Entry 7P6U (electron microscopy, 3.90 A resolution); this record covers chains A and F of the 7 polymer chains in the assembly.

Chain A (and F):
Protein: Lon protease
Organism: Thermus thermophilus
Notes: EC 3.4.21.53; chain F of this document is another copy of the same molecule, construct and numbering; everything in this record applies to it too
UniProt: Q9LCX1 (Q9LCX1_THETH); residues 1-795 here = UniProt positions 1-795
Amino-acid sequence (795 residues; numbered 1 to 795; the number before each row is that of its first residue):
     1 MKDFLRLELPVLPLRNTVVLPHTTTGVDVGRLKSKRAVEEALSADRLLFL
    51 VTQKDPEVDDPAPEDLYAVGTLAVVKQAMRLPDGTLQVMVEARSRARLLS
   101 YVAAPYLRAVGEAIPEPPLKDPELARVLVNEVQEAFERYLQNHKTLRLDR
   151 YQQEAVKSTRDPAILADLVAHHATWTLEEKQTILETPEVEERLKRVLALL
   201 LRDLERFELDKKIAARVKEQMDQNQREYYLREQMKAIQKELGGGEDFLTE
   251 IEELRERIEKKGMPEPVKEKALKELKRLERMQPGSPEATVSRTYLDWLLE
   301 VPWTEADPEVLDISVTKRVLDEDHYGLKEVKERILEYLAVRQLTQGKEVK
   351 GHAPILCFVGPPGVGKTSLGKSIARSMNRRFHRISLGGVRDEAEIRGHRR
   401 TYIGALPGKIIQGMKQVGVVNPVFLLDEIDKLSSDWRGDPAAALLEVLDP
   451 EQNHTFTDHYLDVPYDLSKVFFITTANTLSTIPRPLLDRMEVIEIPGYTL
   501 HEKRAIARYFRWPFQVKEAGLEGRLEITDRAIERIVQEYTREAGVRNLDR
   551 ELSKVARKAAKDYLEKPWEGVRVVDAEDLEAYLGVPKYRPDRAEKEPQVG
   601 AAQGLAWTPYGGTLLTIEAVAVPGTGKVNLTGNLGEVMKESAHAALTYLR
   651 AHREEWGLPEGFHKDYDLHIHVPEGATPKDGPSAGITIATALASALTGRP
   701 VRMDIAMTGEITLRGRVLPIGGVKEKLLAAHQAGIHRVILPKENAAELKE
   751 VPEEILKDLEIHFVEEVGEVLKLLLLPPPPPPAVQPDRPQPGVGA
Unresolved in the structure: 1-5, 778-795
What the authors report for this chain:
  - binding site for (Unk)(unk)(unk)(unk)(unk)(unk)(unk): Tyr402
  - self-association interface (contacts with another copy of this molecule): Leu197 to Glu227
  - conformationally variable residues (helix shift): Glu190 to Glu240

How chain A and chain F interact:
Residue-residue contacts (89):
  Leu230(A) with Leu241(F), hydrophobic
  Gln233(A) with Ile237(F); Leu241(F)
  Met234(A) with Leu241(F), hydrophobic
  Ile237(A) with Leu230(F), hydrophobic; Met234(F), hydrophobic; Ile237(F), hydrophobic
  Glu240(A) with Leu230(F)
  Arg277(A) with Pro283(F), hydrogen bond (side chain-backbone); Gly284(F); Ser285(F), hydrogen bond (side chain-backbone); Pro286(F); Ala288(F); Thr289(F), hydrogen bond
  Arg280(A) with Met234(F); Pro283(F), hydrogen bond (side chain-backbone); Gly284(F)
  Gln282(A) with Glu227(F); Arg231(F)
  Glu332(A) with Lys558(F), salt bridge
  Arg333(A) with Arg557(F)
  Glu336(A) with Lys554(F); Arg557(F); Lys558(F), hydrogen bond (side chain-backbone); Lys561(F)
  Ala339(A) with Leu564(F)
  Val340(A) with Glu518(F); Arg557(F)
  Leu343(A) with Ala519(F); Gly520(F); Leu521(F), hydrophobic; Tyr563(F), hydrophobic; Leu564(F), hydrophobic
  Thr344(A) with Glu518(F); Ala519(F); Gly520(F)
  Lys347(A) with Glu522(F)
  Val349(A) with Lys517(F); Glu518(F)
  Lys350(A) with Phe514(F); Glu518(F)
  Gly351(A) with Phe514(F); Glu518(F)
  His352(A) with Glu518(F), hydrogen bond (backbone-side chain)
  Arg399(A) with Ile403(F)
  Ser434(A) with Trp436(F)
  Asp435(A) with Trp436(F)
  Trp436(A) with Trp436(F); Arg437(F)
  Arg437(A) with Glu394(F)
  Gly438(A) with Glu394(F), hydrogen bond (backbone-side chain)
  Asp439(A) with Val389(F)
  Leu445(A) with Gly387(F); Gly388(F)
  Pro485(A) with Gly387(F); Lys431(F)
  Asp488(A) with Pro362(F); Arg546(F), salt bridge; Arg550(F), hydrogen bond (backbone-side chain)
  Arg489(A) with Arg546(F)
  Met490(A) with Arg550(F), hydrogen bond (backbone-side chain)
  Glu491(A) with Arg550(F); Arg557(F), salt bridge
  Glu640(A) with Thr631(F); Gly632(F), hydrogen bond (side chain-backbone)
  His643(A) with His669(F)
  Thr647(A) with Val622(F); His669(F)
  Arg650(A) with Val622(F); Pro623(F), hydrogen bond (side chain-backbone); Gly624(F)
  Ala651(A) with Val622(F)
  His663(A) with Asp667(F), salt bridge
  Lys664(A) with Thr625(F)
  Thr712(A) with Glu618(F)
  Leu713(A) with Val620(F); His669(F); His671(F)
  Arg714(A) with Val599(F); Gly600(F); Ala601(F); Glu618(F); Val620(F)
  Arg716(A) with Val599(F)
  Pro719(A) with Arg589(F)
  Ile720(A) with Arg589(F)
  Ala746(A) with Glu580(F)
  Glu750(A) with Gly584(F); Val585(F), hydrogen bond (side chain-backbone)
Interface residues without a listed pair, chain A (57 interface residues in all): Lys273, Ile313, Gln342, Glu392, Arg484, Ile711, Glu743, Asn744, Glu747
Interface residues without a listed pair, chain F (59 interface residues in all): Ala405, Glu428, Ala560, Pro586, Leu630

Overview:
57 residues of chain A face 59 of chain F across their interface; the contacts include 12 hydrogen bonds and 4
salt bridges. Polar contacts include Glu332(A)-Lys558(F), Asp488(A)-Arg546(F) and Glu491(A)-Arg557(F). The
paper reports a binding site for (Unk)(unk)(unk)(unk)(unk)(unk)(unk) at Tyr402(A); conformational variability
at Glu190(A).
Both chains are Lon protease (Thermus thermophilus). Entry 7P6U (Lon protease from Thermus Thermophilus) was
determined by electron microscopy.
